1OQX - chains B and D of the 4 polymer chains in the assembly; structure by X-ray diffraction, 2.60 A resolution.

# Chain B
Protein: immunoglobulin gamma-1 heavy chain constant region
Organism: Homo sapiens
Notes: fragment: Fc Fragment
Sequence (212 residues; each row starts with the number of its first residue):
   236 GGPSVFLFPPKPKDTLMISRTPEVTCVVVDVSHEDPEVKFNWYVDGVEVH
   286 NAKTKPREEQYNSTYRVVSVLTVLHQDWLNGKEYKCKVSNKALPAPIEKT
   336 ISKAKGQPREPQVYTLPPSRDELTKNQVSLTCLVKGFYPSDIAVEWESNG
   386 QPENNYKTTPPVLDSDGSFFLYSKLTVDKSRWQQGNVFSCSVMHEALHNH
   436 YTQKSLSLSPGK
Unresolved in the structure: 445-447
Disulfides: Cys261-Cys321, Cys367-Cys425
Glycans and other covalent adducts: glycan linked to Asn297

# Chain D
Protein: Protein A Z34C
Notes: fragment: Minimized B-domain
Sequence (34 residues; numbered 6 to 39; the number before each row is that of its first residue):
     6 FNMQCQRRFYEALHDPNLNEEQRNAKIKSIRDDC
Disulfides: Cys10-Cys39

# Interface between chain B and chain D
Contacting residue pairs (25; chain B residue first):
  Leu251(B) with Gln11(D), hydrogen bond (backbone-side chain); Phe14(D)
  Met252(B) with Gln11(D)
  Ile253(B) with Cys10(D); Gln11(D), hydrogen bond (backbone-side chain); Phe14(D), hydrophobic; Arg36(D), hydrogen bond (backbone-side chain)
  Ser254(B) with Arg36(D)
  Arg255(B) with Arg36(D), hydrogen bond (backbone-side chain)
  Thr256(B) with Arg36(D), hydrogen bond
  His310(B) with Phe14(D); Arg36(D)
  Gln311(B) with Leu18(D); Asn29(D), hydrogen bond; Ile32(D)
  Lys317(B) with Glu25(D), salt bridge
  Leu432(B) with Tyr15(D)
  His433(B) with Tyr15(D)
  Asn434(B) with Gln11(D); Arg12(D), hydrogen bond; Tyr15(D)
  His435(B) with Gln11(D); Tyr15(D); Leu18(D)
  Tyr436(B) with Met8(D), hydrophobic
Interface residues without a listed pair, chain B (20 interface residues in all): Thr250, Leu309, Asp312, Leu314, Asn315, Glu430
Interface residues without a listed pair, chain D (15 interface residues in all): Phe6, His19, Arg28, Ile35

# Overview
20 residues of chain B and 15 residues of chain D are in contact; the contacts include 7 hydrogen bonds and 1
salt bridge. Polar pairs include Lys317(B)-Glu25(D), Leu251(B)-Gln11(D) and Ile253(B)-Gln11(D).
Here chain B is immunoglobulin gamma-1 heavy chain constant region (Homo sapiens) and chain D is Protein A
Z34C. Entry 1OQX (G-2 glycovariant of human IgG Fc bound to minimized version of Protein A called Z34C) was
determined by X-ray diffraction.
